7L5B - chains A and L of the 3 polymer chains in the assembly; structure by X-ray diffraction, 3.18 A resolution.

Chain A:
Molecule: Spike protein S1
Source organism: Severe acute respiratory syndrome coronavirus 2
Reference sequence: P0DTC2 (SPIKE_SARS2); residue numbers follow UniProt; this construct covers 319-537
Chain sequence (239 residues; row label = number of the first residue in the row):
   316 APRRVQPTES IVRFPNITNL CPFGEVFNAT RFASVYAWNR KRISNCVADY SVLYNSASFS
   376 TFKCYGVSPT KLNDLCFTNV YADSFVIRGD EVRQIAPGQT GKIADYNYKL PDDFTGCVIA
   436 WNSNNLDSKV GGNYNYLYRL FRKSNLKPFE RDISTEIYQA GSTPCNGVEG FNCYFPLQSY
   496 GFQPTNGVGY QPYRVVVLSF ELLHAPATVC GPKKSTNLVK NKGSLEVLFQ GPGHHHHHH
Disordered / not traced: 316-335, 362-366, 383-390, 519-554
Differences from the reference sequence: expression tag (316-318, 538-554)
Swiss-Prot annotation at these positions:
  - region: R403 to D405 (Integrin-binding motif), N448 to F456 (Immunodominant HLA epitope recognized by the CD8+)
  - glycosylation: T323 (O-linked (GalNAc) threonine), S325 (O-linked (HexNAc...) serine), N331 (N-linked (GlcNAc...) (complex) asparagine), N343 (N-linked (GlcNAc...) (complex) asparagine)
  - natural variant: G339 (G339D: In strain: Omicron/BA.1, Omicron/BA.2 and 4 more; G339H: In strain: Omicron/BA.2.75, Omicron/XBB.1.5 and 1 more), R346 (R346K: In strain: Mu/B.1.621; R346T: In strain: Omicron/BQ.1.1, Omicron/XBB.1.5 and 1 more), L368 (L368I: In strain: Omicron/XBB.1.5, Omicron/EG.5.1), S371 (S371F: In strain: Omicron/BA.2, Omicron/BA.2.12.1 and 6 more; S371L: In strain: Omicron/BA.1), S373 (S373P: In strain: Omicron/BA.1, Omicron/BA.2 and 7 more), S375 (S375F: In strain: Omicron/BA.1, Omicron/BA.2 and 7 more), T376 (T376A: In strain: Omicron/BA.2, Omicron/BA.2.12.1 and 5 more), D405 (D405N: In strain: Omicron/BA.2, Omicron/BA.2.12.1 and 6 more), R408 (R408S: In strain: Omicron/BA.2, Omicron/BA.2.12.1 and 6 more), K417 (K417N: In strain: Beta/B.1.351, Omicron/BA.1 and 8 more; K417T: In strain: Gamma/P.1), N440 (N440K: In strain: Omicron/BA.1, Omicron/BA.2 and 7 more), K444 (K444T: In strain: Omicron/BQ.1.1), 16 further natural variant entries in UniProt
  - mutagenesis: N331 (N331Q: Reduced viral infectivity), N343 (N343Q: Reduced viral infectivity), L452 (L452R: Increased resistance to neutralizing antibodies. Decreases HLA binding to NF9 epitope. Increased binding affinity to human ACE2), Y453 (Y453F: Decreased HLA binding to NF9 epitope. Increased binding affinity to human ACE2), A475 (A475V: Increased resistance to neutralizing antibodies), V483 (V483A: Increased resistance to neutralizing antibodies), E484 (E484D: Increased replication in human TMEM106B overexpressing cells), F490 (F490L: Increased resistance to neutralizing antibodies and human covalescent sera neutralization), Q493 (Q493N: Reduced host ACE2-binding affinity in vitro; Q493Y: Reduced host ACE2-binding affinity in vitro), N501 (N501T: Reduced host ACE2-binding affinity in vitro; N501Y: Increased binding affinity to human ACE2), H519 (H519P: Increased resistance to human covalescent sera neutralization)
Cystine bridges: C336-C361, C379-C432, C480-C488

Chain L:
Molecule: 2-15 Light Chain
Source organism: Homo sapiens
Chain sequence (216 residues; each row starts with the number of its first residue):
     1 QSALTQPASV SGSPGQSITI SCTGTSSDVG GYNFVSWYQQ HPGKAPKLMI YDVSKRPSGV
    61 SNRFSGSKSG NTASLTISGL QAEDEADCYC SSYTSSSTFV FGTGTKVTVL GQPKANPTVT
   121 LFPPSSEELQ ANKATLVCLI SDFYPGAVTV AWKADGSPVK AGVETTKPSK QSNNKYAASS
   181 YLSLTPEQWK SHRSYSCQVT HEGSTVEKTV APTECS
Disordered / not traced: 1, 213-216
Cystine bridges: C22-C90, C138-C197

Interface between chain A and chain L:
Residue-residue contacts (9; chain A residue first):
  T478(A) with S95(L)
  E484(A) with S97(L)
  G485(A) with S97(L)
  F486(A) with Y32(L), hydrophobic; Y93(L), hydrophobic; T94(L); S95(L); S97(L), hydrogen bond (backbone-backbone)
  N487(A) with S95(L)
Interface features reported in the paper:
  - epitope / paratope residues, chain A: G485(A), F486(A)

Summary:
Chain A and chain L each contribute 5 residues to their interface, with 1 hydrogen bond. Its one hydrogen
bond, F486(A)-S97(L), is backbone to backbone. From UniProt: 11 mutagenesis sites on chain A. The paper
reports epitope/paratope residues G485(A) and F486(A).
Here chain A is Spike protein S1 (Severe acute respiratory syndrome coronavirus 2) and chain L is 2-15 Light
Chain (Homo sapiens). Entry 7L5B (Crystallographic structure of neutralizing antibody 2-15 in complex with
SARS-CoV-2 spike receptor-binding Domain (RBD)) was determined by X-ray diffraction, deposited together with
7L56, 7L57 and 7L58.
